PDB entry 3CLC | X-ray diffraction, 2.80 A resolution | chains D and E of the 6 polymer chains in the assembly

# Chain D
Protein: Regulatory protein
Organism: Enterobacter sp
Reference sequence: Q8GGH0 (Q8GGH0_9ENTR); numbering as in UniProt (aligned over 1-79)
Sequence (82 residues; row label = number of the first residue in the row; numbers below 1 keep their minus sign (Gly-2 is residue -2)):
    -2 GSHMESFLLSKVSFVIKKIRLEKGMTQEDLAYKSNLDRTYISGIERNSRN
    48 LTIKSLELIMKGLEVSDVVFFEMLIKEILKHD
Disordered / not traced: -2 to 1, 78-79
Construct notes: expression tag (-2 to 0)
Reported in the primary citation:
  - binding site for the 35-nt DNA strand (chain E): Arg17, Gln24, Arg35, Tyr37, Ser39, Arg43, Ser52
  - mutagenesis - E25A: decreased binding to intact operator DNA
  - mutagenesis - R35A: abolished binding to operator DNA
  - binding site for the 35-nt DNA strand: Arg35
  - specificity-determining residues: Arg35
  - binding site for the 35-nt DNA strand (chain E): Thr36, Arg46 (proposed by the authors, not directly observed)

# Chain E
Molecule: 35-nt DNA strand
Sequence (35 nucleotides; row label = number of the first residue in the row):
     1 ATGTGACTTATAGTCCGTGTGATTATAGTCAACAT

# How chain D and chain E interact
Residue-residue contacts - 13 pairs, chain D then chain E:
  Leu33(D) - DT29(E)  phosphate contact
  Asp34(D) - DC30(E)  phosphate contact
  Thr36(D) - DC30(E)  hydrogen bond to the base
  Thr36(D) - DA31(E)  base contact
  Tyr37(D) - DG28(E)  hydrogen bond to the phosphate
  Arg46(D) - DG28(E)  hydrogen bond to the base
  Arg46(D) - DT29(E)  base contact
  Arg46(D) - DC30(E)  base contact
  Asn47(D) - DA27(E)  hydrogen bond to the phosphate
  Leu48(D) - DG28(E)  phosphate contact
  Thr49(D) - DA27(E)  phosphate contact
  Thr49(D) - DG28(E)  hydrogen bond to the phosphate
  Ser52(D) - DG28(E)  hydrogen bond to the phosphate
Also at the interface, not in a pair above, chain E (6 interface residues in all): DA32

# Overview
The interface between chain D and chain E involves 9 residues on one side and 6 on the other; the contacts
include 6 hydrogen bonds. Polar contacts include Thr36(D)-DC30(E), Arg46(D)-DG28(E) and Tyr37(D)-DG28(E). From
the paper: a binding site for the 35-nt DNA strand (chain E) at Arg17(D), Gln24(D) and Arg35(D) among others;
E25A of chain D reduces binding to intact operator DNA.
Here chain D is Regulatory protein (Enterobacter sp) and chain E is a 35-nt DNA strand. Entry 3CLC (Crystal
Structure of the Restriction-Modification Controller Protein C.Esp1396I Tetramer in Complex with its Natural
35 Base-Pair ...) was determined by X-ray diffraction.
